Entry 7LZ6 (electron microscopy, 7.30 A resolution (low resolution: residue-level contacts below are approximate; hydrogen-bond / salt-bridge calls are withheld)); this record covers chains A and B of the 6 polymer chains in the assembly.

Chain A (and B):
Protein: Glutamate decarboxylase 2
From: Homo sapiens
Notes: EC 4.1.1.15; chain B of this document is another copy of the same molecule, construct and numbering; everything in this record applies to it too
Reference sequence: Q05329 (DCE2_HUMAN); residues 88-584 here = UniProt positions 88-584
Chain sequence (497 residues; each row starts with the number of its first residue):
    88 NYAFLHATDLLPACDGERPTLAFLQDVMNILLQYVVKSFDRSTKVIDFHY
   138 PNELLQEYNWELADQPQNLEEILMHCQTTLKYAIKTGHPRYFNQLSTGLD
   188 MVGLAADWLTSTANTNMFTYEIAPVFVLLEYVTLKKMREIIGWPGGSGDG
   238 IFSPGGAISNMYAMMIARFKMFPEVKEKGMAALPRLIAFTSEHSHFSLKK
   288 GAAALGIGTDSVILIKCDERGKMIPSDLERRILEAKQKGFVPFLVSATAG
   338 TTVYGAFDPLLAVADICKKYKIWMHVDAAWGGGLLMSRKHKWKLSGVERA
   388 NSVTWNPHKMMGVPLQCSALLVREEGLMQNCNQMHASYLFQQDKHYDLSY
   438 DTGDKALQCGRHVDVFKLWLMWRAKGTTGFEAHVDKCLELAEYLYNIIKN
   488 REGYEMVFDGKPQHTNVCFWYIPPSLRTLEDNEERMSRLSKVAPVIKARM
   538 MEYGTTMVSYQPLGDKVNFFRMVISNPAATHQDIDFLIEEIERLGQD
Swiss-Prot annotation at these positions:
  - binding site (substrate): Gln181 to Ser183, Arg558
  - modified residue: Lys396 (N6-(pyridoxal phosphate)lysine)

Interface between chain A and chain B:
Pairs across the interface - 244 pairs, chain A then chain B:
  Ala94(A) - Ala461(B)
  Ala94(A) - Lys462(B)
  Leu98(A) - Val122(B)
  Leu98(A) - Phe126(B)
  Leu98(A) - Met188(B)
  Pro99(A) - Phe126(B)
  Pro99(A) - Ala565(B)
  Thr107(A) - Met188(B)
  Leu108(A) - Leu119(B)
  Leu111(A) - Met115(B)
  Leu111(A) - Leu119(B)
  Leu111(A) - Ala192(B)
  Leu111(A) - Trp195(B)
  Gln112(A) - Leu119(B)
  Met115(A) - Leu111(B)
  Met115(A) - Gln112(B)
  Met115(A) - Met115(B)
  Leu118(A) - Leu196(B)
  Leu118(A) - Thr199(B)
  Leu119(A) - Leu108(B)
  Leu119(A) - Leu111(B)
  Leu119(A) - Gln112(B)
  Tyr121(A) - Thr199(B)
  Tyr121(A) - Ala200(B)
  Val122(A) - Thr199(B)
  Val123(A) - Leu108(B)
  Ile133(A) - Glu208(B)
  Phe135(A) - His432(B)
  His136(A) - Tyr207(B)
  Tyr137(A) - Tyr207(B)
  Tyr137(A) - His432(B)
  Pro138(A) - Tyr207(B)
  Pro138(A) - Leu215(B)
  Pro138(A) - Tyr437(B)
  Leu141(A) - Tyr207(B)
  Leu141(A) - Leu215(B)
  Leu142(A) - Leu215(B)
  Asn146(A) - Arg460(B)
  Trp147(A) - Val212(B)
  Trp147(A) - Leu216(B)
  Trp147(A) - Trp456(B)
  Trp147(A) - Arg460(B)
  Glu148(A) - Arg460(B)
  Leu149(A) - Val219(B)
  Leu149(A) - Thr220(B)
  Leu149(A) - Trp456(B)
  Leu149(A) - Trp459(B)
  Ala150(A) - Trp459(B)
  Ala150(A) - Gly463(B)
  Ala150(A) - Thr464(B)
  Asp151(A) - Gly463(B)
  Asp151(A) - Thr464(B)
  Asp151(A) - Thr465(B)
  Gln152(A) - Arg460(B)
  Gln152(A) - Gly463(B)
  Gln152(A) - Thr465(B)
  Pro153(A) - Arg460(B)
  Pro153(A) - Ala461(B)
  Pro153(A) - Lys462(B)
  Gln154(A) - Arg460(B)
  Gln154(A) - Ala461(B)
  Ile159(A) - Leu457(B)
  Ile159(A) - Arg460(B)
  Ile159(A) - Ala461(B)
  His162(A) - Trp456(B)
  His162(A) - Arg460(B)
  Cys163(A) - Leu196(B)
  Cys163(A) - Leu457(B)
  Thr166(A) - Phe213(B)
  Leu167(A) - Leu196(B)
  Tyr169(A) - Val212(B)
  Ile171(A) - Ile209(B)
  Ile171(A) - Pro211(B)
  Thr173(A) - Ala200(B)
  Thr173(A) - Asn201(B)
  Tyr178(A) - Ile209(B)
  Asn180(A) - Glu208(B)
  Asn180(A) - Ile209(B)
  Gln181(A) - Ile209(B)
  Gly185(A) - Asn201(B)
  Leu186(A) - Asn201(B)
  Met188(A) - Leu97(B)
  Met188(A) - Leu98(B)
  Met188(A) - Thr107(B)
  Met188(A) - Leu111(B)
  Leu191(A) - Ser198(B)
  Leu191(A) - Thr199(B)
  Ala192(A) - Phe110(B)
  Asp194(A) - Ser198(B)
  Trp195(A) - Leu111(B)
  Trp195(A) - Trp195(B)
  Trp195(A) - Thr199(B)
  Leu196(A) - Leu118(B)
  Leu196(A) - Cys163(B)
  Leu196(A) - Leu167(B)
  Ser198(A) - Asp194(B)
  Thr199(A) - Tyr121(B)
  Thr199(A) - Val122(B)
  Thr199(A) - Leu191(B)
  Thr199(A) - Trp195(B)
  Ala200(A) - Tyr121(B)
  Ala200(A) - Thr173(B)
  Asn201(A) - Thr173(B)
  Asn201(A) - Gly185(B)
  Asn201(A) - Leu186(B)
  Asn201(A) - Leu402(B)
  Thr202(A) - Leu402(B)
  Asn203(A) - Leu402(B)
  Tyr207(A) - His136(B)
  Tyr207(A) - Tyr137(B)
  Tyr207(A) - Pro138(B)
  Tyr207(A) - Leu141(B)
  Glu208(A) - Ile171(B)
  Glu208(A) - Asn180(B)
  Glu208(A) - Lys534(B)
  Ile209(A) - Tyr178(B)
  Ile209(A) - Asn180(B)
  Pro211(A) - Tyr169(B)
  Pro211(A) - Ile171(B)
  Val212(A) - Trp147(B)
  Val212(A) - Thr166(B)
  Val212(A) - Tyr169(B)
  Phe213(A) - Thr166(B)
  Phe213(A) - Ala170(B)
  Leu215(A) - Pro138(B)
  Leu216(A) - Trp147(B)
  Val219(A) - Trp147(B)
  Val219(A) - Leu149(B)
  Thr220(A) - Leu149(B)
  Ala244(A) - Cys446(B)
  Met252(A) - Ala291(B)
  Arg255(A) - Ala291(B)
  Val262(A) - Gly295(B)
  Lys263(A) - Ala290(B)
  Lys263(A) - Gly295(B)
  Lys263(A) - Thr296(B)
  Glu264(A) - Gly295(B)
  Glu264(A) - Thr296(B)
  Glu264(A) - Asp297(B)
  Lys265(A) - Asp297(B)
  Gly266(A) - Gly293(B)
  Gly266(A) - Ile294(B)
  Gly266(A) - Gly295(B)
  Met267(A) - Gly293(B)
  Arg272(A) - Lys265(B)
  His282(A) - Cys446(B)
  Phe283(A) - His422(B)
  Lys286(A) - Met421(B)
  Lys286(A) - His422(B)
  Lys287(A) - Asn419(B)
  Lys287(A) - Met421(B)
  Lys287(A) - Asp441(B)
  Lys287(A) - Ala443(B)
  Lys287(A) - Leu444(B)
  Ala290(A) - Arg255(B)
  Ala290(A) - Val262(B)
  Ala290(A) - Lys263(B)
  Ala290(A) - Met421(B)
  Ala291(A) - Arg255(B)
  Ala291(A) - Leu292(B)
  Ala291(A) - Leu444(B)
  Leu292(A) - Ala291(B)
  Leu292(A) - Leu292(B)
  Leu292(A) - Gly293(B)
  Gly293(A) - Gly266(B)
  Gly293(A) - Met267(B)
  Gly293(A) - Leu292(B)
  Ile294(A) - Gly266(B)
  Gly295(A) - Val262(B)
  Gly295(A) - Lys263(B)
  Gly295(A) - Glu264(B)
  Gly295(A) - Gly266(B)
  Thr296(A) - Lys263(B)
  Thr296(A) - Glu264(B)
  Thr296(A) - Met421(B)
  Asp297(A) - Glu264(B)
  Asp297(A) - Lys265(B)
  Leu402(A) - Asn201(B)
  Gln403(A) - Gly447(B)
  Gln403(A) - His449(B)
  Asn419(A) - Lys287(B)
  Met421(A) - Lys286(B)
  Met421(A) - Lys287(B)
  Met421(A) - Thr296(B)
  Tyr425(A) - Ser546(B)
  Tyr425(A) - Tyr547(B)
  Tyr425(A) - Gln548(B)
  Tyr425(A) - Arg558(B)
  Gln428(A) - Tyr547(B)
  His432(A) - Phe135(B)
  His432(A) - Tyr137(B)
  His432(A) - Lys534(B)
  His432(A) - Ala535(B)
  His432(A) - Met538(B)
  Tyr433(A) - Tyr137(B)
  Tyr437(A) - Pro138(B)
  Tyr437(A) - Asn139(B)
  Asp441(A) - Lys287(B)
  Ala443(A) - Lys287(B)
  Leu444(A) - Ala244(B)
  Leu444(A) - Met248(B)
  Leu444(A) - Lys287(B)
  Leu444(A) - Gly288(B)
  Leu444(A) - Ala291(B)
  Gln445(A) - Ala244(B)
  Gln445(A) - Ile245(B)
  Gln445(A) - Lys287(B)
  Cys446(A) - Ala244(B)
  Cys446(A) - Phe283(B)
  Cys446(A) - Lys287(B)
  Arg448(A) - Gln403(B)
  His449(A) - Gln403(B)
  Phe453(A) - Thr166(B)
  Trp456(A) - Trp147(B)
  Trp456(A) - Leu149(B)
  Trp456(A) - His162(B)
  Leu457(A) - Ile159(B)
  Leu457(A) - His162(B)
  Leu457(A) - Cys163(B)
  Trp459(A) - Leu149(B)
  Trp459(A) - Ala150(B)
  Arg460(A) - Asn146(B)
  Arg460(A) - Glu148(B)
  Arg460(A) - Ala150(B)
  Arg460(A) - Gln154(B)
  Arg460(A) - Ile159(B)
  Arg460(A) - His162(B)
  Ala461(A) - Ala94(B)
  Ala461(A) - Pro153(B)
  Ala461(A) - Gln154(B)
  Ala461(A) - Ile159(B)
  Lys462(A) - Ala94(B)
  Lys462(A) - Pro153(B)
  Gly463(A) - Ala150(B)
  Gly463(A) - Asp151(B)
  Thr464(A) - Ala150(B)
  Thr464(A) - Asp151(B)
  Thr465(A) - Asp151(B)
  Thr465(A) - Gln152(B)
  Lys534(A) - Glu208(B)
  Met538(A) - His432(B)
  Tyr547(A) - Asp430(B)
  Tyr547(A) - Lys431(B)
  Ala565(A) - Pro99(B)
Also at the interface, not in a pair above, chain A (132 interface residues in all): Leu97, Glu104, Phe110, Val114, Phe126, Ala170, Val189, Phe205, Lys223, Pro241, Met248, Tyr249, Ala268, Asp430, Pro531, Pro564
Also at the interface, not in a pair above, chain B (136 interface residues in all): Thr95, Val114, Val123, Leu142, Gln181, Asp187, Val189, Thr202, Lys223, Met252, Ala268, His282, Ser284, Pro401, Tyr433, Gln445, Phe453, Lys528, Pro549

In short:
The interface between chain A and chain B involves 132 residues on one side and 136 on the other. Curated
annotation (UniProt) lists 4 substrate-binding residues on chain A.
Chain A and chain B are both Glutamate decarboxylase 2 (Homo sapiens); the structure, The Cryo-EM structure of
a complex between GAD65 and b96.11 Fab, was determined by electron microscopy together with 9D7Y from the same
study.
